Entry 7JVT (X-ray diffraction, 3.16 A resolution); this record covers chains D and F of the 4 polymer chains in the assembly.

== Chain D ==
Protein: Repressor protein CI
Organism: Escherichia phage lambda
Reference sequence: chimeric construct of P03034, P08707: residues 0-91 from P03034 (RPC1_LAMBD) positions 1-92 (UniProt number = residue number + 1); residues 92-201 from P08707 positions 83-192 (UniProt number = residue number - 9)
Sequence (214 residues; each row starts with the number of its first residue; numbering starts at 0):
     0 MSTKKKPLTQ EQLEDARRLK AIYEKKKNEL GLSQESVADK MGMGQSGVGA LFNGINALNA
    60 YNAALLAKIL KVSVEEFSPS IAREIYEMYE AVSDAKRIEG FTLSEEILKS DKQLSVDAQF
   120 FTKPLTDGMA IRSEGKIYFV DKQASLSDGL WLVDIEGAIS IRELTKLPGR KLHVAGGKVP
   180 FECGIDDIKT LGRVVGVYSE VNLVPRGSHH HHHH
Disordered / not traced: 0-2, 202-213
Differences from the reference sequence: expression tag (202-213)
UniProt features mapped onto this chain:
  - DNA-binding region: Leu-29 to Gly-48 (H-T-H motif)

== Chain F ==
Molecule: OL1 top
Sequence (20 nucleotides; row label = number of the first residue in the row):
    21 TATATCACCG CCAGTGGTAT
Disordered / not traced: 21

== Chain D / chain F interface ==
Residue-residue contacts (12; chain D residue first):
  Lys-3(D) / DC29(F)  base contact
  Lys-19(D) / DA24(F)  salt bridge to the phosphate
  Tyr-22(D) / DT23(F)  hydrogen bond to the phosphate
  Lys-26(D) / DT23(F)  salt bridge to the phosphate
  Ser-32(D) / DT23(F)  phosphate contact
  Gln-33(D) / DT23(F)  hydrogen bond to the phosphate
  Gln-33(D) / DA24(F)  hydrogen bond to the phosphate
  Gln-44(D) / DT23(F)  base contact
  Gln-44(D) / DA24(F)  hydrogen bond to the base
  Ser-45(D) / DT25(F)  base contact
  Asn-52(D) / DA24(F)  hydrogen bond to the phosphate
  Asn-52(D) / DT25(F)  phosphate contact
Also at the interface, not in a pair above, chain D (13 interface residues in all): Glu-34, Gly-48, Ala-49, Ile-54
Also at the interface, not in a pair above, chain F (5 interface residues in all): DA22

== Summary ==
Chain D and chain F form an interface of 13 and 5 residues respectively, with 5 hydrogen bonds and 2 salt
bridges. Polar contacts include Gln-44(D)/DA24(F), Tyr-22(D)/DT23(F) and Gln-33(D)/DT23(F).
Here chain D is Repressor protein CI (Escherichia phage lambda) and chain F is OL1 top. Entry 7JVT (Crystal
structure of a lambda-186 hybrid repressor) was determined by X-ray diffraction.
